6OR4 - chain A; structure by X-ray diffraction, 2.10 A resolution.

Chain A:
Protein: Glycoside hydrolase
Source organism: Streptococcus pneumoniae serotype 4 (strain ATCC BAA-334 / TIGR4)
UniProtKB: A0A0H2US78 (A0A0H2US78_STRPN); residue numbers follow UniProt; this construct covers 1-451
Chain sequence (451 residues; each row starts with the number of its first residue):
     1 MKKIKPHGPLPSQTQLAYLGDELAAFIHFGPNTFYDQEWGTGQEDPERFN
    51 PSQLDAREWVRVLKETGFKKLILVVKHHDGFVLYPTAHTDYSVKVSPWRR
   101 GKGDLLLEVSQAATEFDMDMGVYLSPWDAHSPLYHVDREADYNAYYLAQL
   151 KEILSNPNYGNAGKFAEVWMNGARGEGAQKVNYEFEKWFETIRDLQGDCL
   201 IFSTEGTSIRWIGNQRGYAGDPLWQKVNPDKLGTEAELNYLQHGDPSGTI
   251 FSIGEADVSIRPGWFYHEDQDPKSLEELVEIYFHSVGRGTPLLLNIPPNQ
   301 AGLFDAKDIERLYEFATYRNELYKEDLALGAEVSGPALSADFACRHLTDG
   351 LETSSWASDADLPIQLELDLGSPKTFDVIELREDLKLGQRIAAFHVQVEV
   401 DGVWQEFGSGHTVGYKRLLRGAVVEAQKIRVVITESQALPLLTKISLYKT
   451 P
Disordered / not traced: 1-2
Construct notes: engineered mutation Asn-171 (Asp in A0A0H2US78), Gln-215 (Glu in A0A0H2US78)
What the authors report for this chain:
  - mutagenesis - D171N/E215Q: abolished catalytic activity
  - binding site for alpha-L-fucopyranose: Asn-171, Trp-264
  - catalytic residues: Asn-171, Gln-215
  - binding site for beta-D-galactopyranose: Trp-211

Summary:
From the paper: catalytic residues Asn-171 and Gln-215; D171N/E215Q abolish catalytic activity.
Chain A is Glycoside hydrolase (Streptococcus pneumoniae serotype 4 (strain ATCC BAA-334 / TIGR4)); the
structure, Crystal structure of SpGH29, was determined by X-ray diffraction, deposited together with 6ORF,
6ORG and 6ORH.
